Entry 1IRI (X-ray diffraction, 2.40 A resolution); this record covers chains A and B.

== Chain A (and B) ==
Protein: autocrine motility factor
From: Homo sapiens
Notes: EC 5.3.1.9; chain B of this document is another copy of the same molecule, construct and numbering; everything in this record applies to it too
UniProtKB: P06744 (G6PI_HUMAN); residues 1-558 here = UniProt positions 1-558
Amino-acid sequence (558 residues; each row starts with the number of its first residue):
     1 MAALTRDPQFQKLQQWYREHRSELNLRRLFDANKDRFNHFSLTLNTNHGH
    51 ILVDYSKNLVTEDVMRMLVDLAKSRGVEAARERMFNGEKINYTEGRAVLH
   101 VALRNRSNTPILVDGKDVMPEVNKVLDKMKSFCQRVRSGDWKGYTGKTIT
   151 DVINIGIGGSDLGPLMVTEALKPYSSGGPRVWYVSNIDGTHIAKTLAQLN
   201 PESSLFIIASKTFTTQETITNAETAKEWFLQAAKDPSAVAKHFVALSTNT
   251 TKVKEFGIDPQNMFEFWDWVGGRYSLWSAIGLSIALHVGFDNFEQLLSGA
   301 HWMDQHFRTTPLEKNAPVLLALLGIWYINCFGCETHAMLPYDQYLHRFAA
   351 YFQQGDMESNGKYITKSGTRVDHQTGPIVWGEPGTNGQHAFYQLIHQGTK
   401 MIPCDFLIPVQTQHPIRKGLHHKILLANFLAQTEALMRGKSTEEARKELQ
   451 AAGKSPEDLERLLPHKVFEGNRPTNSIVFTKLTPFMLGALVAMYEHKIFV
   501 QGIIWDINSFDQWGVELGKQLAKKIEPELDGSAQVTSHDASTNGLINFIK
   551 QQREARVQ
Not modelled in the structure: 558
UniProt features mapped onto this chain:
  - active site: Glu358 (Proton donor), His389, Lys519
  - binding site (D-glucose 6-phosphate): Gly159, Ser160, Ser210 to Thr215, Gln354, Glu358, His389, Lys519
  - modified residue: Ala2 (N-acetylalanine), Lys12 (N6-acetyllysine), Lys34 (N6-(2-hydroxyisobutyryl)lysine), Ser107 (Phosphoserine), Thr109 (Phosphothreonine), Lys142 (N6-acetyllysine), Ser185 (Phosphoserine), Thr250 (Phosphothreonine), Lys454 (N6-acetyllysine), Ser455 (Phosphoserine)
  - natural variant: Thr5 (T5I: In CNSHA4), His20 (H20P: In CNSHA4), Arg75 (R75G: In CNSHA4), Arg83 (R83W: In CNSHA4), Val101 (V101M: In CNSHA4), Gly159 (G159S: In CNSHA4), Ser160 (S160P: In CNSHA4; uncertain significance), Thr195 (T195I: In CNSHA4), Thr224 (T224M: In CNSHA4), Arg273 (R273H: In CNSHA4), Ser278 (S278L: In CNSHA4), Ala300 (A300P: In CNSHA4), 11 further natural variant entries in UniProt
  - mutagenesis: Ser185 (S185A: Retained full enzymatic activity; S185E: Decreased enzymatic activity)
Residues lining bound ligands: erythose-4-phosphate (E4P): Ile157, Gly158, Gly159, Ser160, Ala209, Ser210, Lys211, Thr212, Phe213, Thr215, Gly272, Gln354, Glu358

== Interface between chain A and chain B ==
Contacting residue pairs (303; chain A residue first):
  Phe30(A) - Asp539(B)
  Phe30(A) - Ala540(B)
  Phe30(A) - Ser541(B)
  Lys34(A) - Ala540(B)
  Phe37(A) - Ala540(B)
  Phe37(A) - Ser541(B)
  Phe37(A) - Gly544(B)
  His48(A) - Val557(B)
  His50(A) - Phe548(B)
  His50(A) - Gln552(B)
  Leu52(A) - Leu545(B)  hydrophobic
  Leu52(A) - Phe548(B)  hydrophobic
  Asp54(A) - Ser541(B)  hydrogen bond
  Asp54(A) - Leu545(B)
  Ser56(A) - Ser541(B)  hydrogen bond
  Lys57(A) - Ser541(B)
  Lys57(A) - Thr542(B)
  Thr93(A) - Leu462(B)
  Thr93(A) - His465(B)
  Ile157(A) - Thr385(B)
  Ile157(A) - His389(B)
  Gly158(A) - His389(B)
  Ser185(A) - Asn386(B)  hydrogen bond
  Asn186(A) - Gln343(B)  hydrogen bond
  Asn186(A) - Gly384(B)  hydrogen bond (side chain-backbone)
  Asn186(A) - Thr385(B)  hydrogen bond (side chain-backbone)
  Asn186(A) - Asn386(B)
  Ile187(A) - Thr385(B)
  Ile187(A) - His421(B)
  Ile187(A) - Ile424(B)  hydrophobic
  Ile187(A) - Leu425(B)  hydrophobic
  Asp188(A) - Asp342(B)
  Asp188(A) - Gln343(B)  hydrogen bond (side chain-backbone)
  Asp188(A) - Leu425(B)
  Gly189(A) - Ile416(B)
  Gly189(A) - His421(B)
  Thr190(A) - Gln343(B)
  Thr190(A) - Tyr344(B)
  Thr190(A) - His414(B)
  His191(A) - Gln343(B)  hydrogen bond
  Ile192(A) - Ile416(B)  hydrophobic
  Ile192(A) - His421(B)
  Lys194(A) - Tyr344(B)
  Thr215(A) - His389(B)
  Gln216(A) - Ile424(B)
  Glu217(A) - Thr385(B)  hydrogen bond
  Glu217(A) - His389(B)  salt bridge
  Thr220(A) - Arg417(B)
  Thr220(A) - Leu420(B)
  Thr220(A) - Ile424(B)
  Asn221(A) - His421(B)  hydrogen bond
  Thr224(A) - Arg417(B)  hydrogen bond
  Thr224(A) - His421(B)  hydrogen bond
  Glu227(A) - Arg417(B)  salt bridge
  Gly332(A) - Glu334(B)
  Cys333(A) - Glu334(B)
  Glu334(A) - Gly332(B)
  Glu334(A) - Cys333(B)
  Glu334(A) - Glu334(B)  hydrogen bond (backbone-side chain)
  Glu334(A) - Lys400(B)
  Thr335(A) - Thr335(B)
  Thr335(A) - Ile378(B)
  Asp342(A) - Asp188(B)
  Gln343(A) - Asn186(B)  hydrogen bond
  Gln343(A) - Asp188(B)  hydrogen bond (backbone-side chain)
  Gln343(A) - His191(B)
  Tyr344(A) - Thr190(B)
  Arg347(A) - Arg347(B)
  Arg347(A) - Glu382(B)  salt bridge
  Ala350(A) - Glu382(B)
  Gln353(A) - Trp380(B)
  Gln353(A) - Glu382(B)
  Gln353(A) - Phe391(B)
  Gln354(A) - His389(B)
  Gln354(A) - Ala390(B)
  Met357(A) - Trp380(B)  hydrophobic
  Met357(A) - Phe391(B)  hydrophobic
  Met357(A) - Leu394(B)
  Glu358(A) - His389(B)
  Glu358(A) - Ala390(B)
  Glu358(A) - Gln393(B)
  Gly361(A) - Gln393(B)  hydrogen bond (backbone-side chain)
  Gly361(A) - Leu394(B)
  Gly361(A) - Gln397(B)
  Gly361(A) - Gly398(B)
  Lys362(A) - Gln393(B)
  Lys362(A) - Gln397(B)
  Lys362(A) - Gly398(B)
  Lys362(A) - Thr399(B)
  Tyr363(A) - Gln397(B)  hydrogen bond (backbone-backbone)
  Tyr363(A) - Val467(B)  hydrogen bond (side chain-backbone)
  Tyr363(A) - Glu469(B)
  Ile364(A) - Pro464(B)
  Ile364(A) - His465(B)
  Thr365(A) - His465(B)
  Gly368(A) - Pro464(B)
  Arg370(A) - Glu469(B)  salt bridge
  Val371(A) - Thr399(B)
  His373(A) - Thr399(B)
  Gln374(A) - Thr399(B)  hydrogen bond
  Gln374(A) - Lys400(B)  hydrogen bond
  Thr375(A) - Thr399(B)  hydrogen bond (backbone-side chain)
  Thr375(A) - Lys400(B)  hydrogen bond (backbone-side chain)
  Gly376(A) - Leu394(B)
  Gly376(A) - Lys400(B)  hydrogen bond (backbone-side chain)
  Pro377(A) - Leu394(B)
  Pro377(A) - Lys400(B)
  Ile378(A) - Thr335(B)
  Ile378(A) - Trp380(B)
  Ile378(A) - Ile402(B)  hydrophobic
  Trp380(A) - Gln353(B)
  Trp380(A) - Met357(B)  hydrophobic
  Trp380(A) - Ile378(B)
  Glu382(A) - Arg347(B)  salt bridge
  Glu382(A) - Ala350(B)
  Glu382(A) - Gln353(B)
  Gly384(A) - Asn186(B)  hydrogen bond (backbone-side chain)
  Thr385(A) - Ile157(B)
  Thr385(A) - Asn186(B)  hydrogen bond (backbone-side chain)
  Thr385(A) - Ile187(B)
  Thr385(A) - Glu217(B)  hydrogen bond
  Asn386(A) - Ile157(B)
  Asn386(A) - Ser185(B)  hydrogen bond
  Asn386(A) - Asn186(B)  hydrogen bond
  Gln388(A) - Val515(B)
  His389(A) - Ile157(B)
  His389(A) - Gly158(B)
  His389(A) - Thr215(B)
  His389(A) - Glu217(B)  salt bridge
  His389(A) - Gln354(B)
  His389(A) - Glu358(B)
  Ala390(A) - Gln354(B)
  Ala390(A) - Glu358(B)
  Phe391(A) - Gln353(B)
  Phe391(A) - Met357(B)  hydrophobic
  Gln393(A) - Glu358(B)
  Gln393(A) - Gly361(B)
  Gln393(A) - Lys362(B)
  Gln393(A) - Gln512(B)
  Gln393(A) - Trp513(B)
  Gln393(A) - Gly514(B)
  Leu394(A) - Met357(B)
  Leu394(A) - Gly361(B)
  Leu394(A) - Gly376(B)
  Leu394(A) - Pro377(B)
  His396(A) - Gly514(B)
  Gln397(A) - Gly361(B)
  Gln397(A) - Lys362(B)  hydrogen bond (backbone-backbone)
  Gln397(A) - Tyr363(B)  hydrogen bond (backbone-backbone)
  Gln397(A) - Trp513(B)
  Gln397(A) - Gly514(B)
  Gly398(A) - Lys362(B)
  Thr399(A) - Lys362(B)
  Thr399(A) - Val371(B)
  Thr399(A) - His373(B)
  Thr399(A) - Gln374(B)  hydrogen bond
  Thr399(A) - Thr375(B)  hydrogen bond (side chain-backbone)
  Lys400(A) - Glu334(B)
  Lys400(A) - Gln374(B)  hydrogen bond
  Lys400(A) - Thr375(B)  hydrogen bond (side chain-backbone)
  Lys400(A) - Gly376(B)  hydrogen bond (side chain-backbone)
  Lys400(A) - Pro377(B)
  Ile402(A) - Ile378(B)  hydrophobic
  Val410(A) - Ile549(B)
  Val410(A) - Gln552(B)
  Val410(A) - Arg553(B)
  Gln411(A) - Gln552(B)  hydrogen bond (side chain-backbone)
  Gln411(A) - Arg553(B)  hydrogen bond (side chain-backbone)
  Gln411(A) - Ala555(B)  hydrogen bond (side chain-backbone)
  His414(A) - Thr190(B)
  Ile416(A) - Gly189(B)
  Ile416(A) - Ile192(B)  hydrophobic
  Arg417(A) - Thr220(B)
  Arg417(A) - Glu223(B)  salt bridge
  Arg417(A) - Thr224(B)  hydrogen bond
  Arg417(A) - Glu227(B)  salt bridge
  His421(A) - Ile187(B)  hydrogen bond (side chain-backbone)
  His421(A) - Gly189(B)
  His421(A) - Ile192(B)
  His421(A) - Thr220(B)
  His421(A) - Asn221(B)
  His421(A) - Thr224(B)  hydrogen bond
  Lys423(A) - Glu526(B)
  Lys423(A) - Leu529(B)
  Lys423(A) - Asp530(B)  salt bridge
  Ile424(A) - Ile187(B)  hydrophobic
  Ile424(A) - Gln216(B)
  Ile424(A) - Thr220(B)
  Leu425(A) - Ile187(B)  hydrophobic
  Leu425(A) - Asp188(B)
  Leu426(A) - Leu529(B)  hydrophobic
  Leu426(A) - Ile549(B)  hydrophobic
  Ala427(A) - Ala522(B)
  Ala427(A) - Glu526(B)
  Ala427(A) - Leu529(B)
  Asn428(A) - Ala522(B)
  Leu430(A) - Ile525(B)  hydrophobic
  Leu430(A) - Leu545(B)  hydrophobic
  Leu430(A) - Ile546(B)  hydrophobic
  Ala431(A) - Gly518(B)
  Ala431(A) - Leu521(B)
  Ala431(A) - Ala522(B)
  Gln432(A) - Gly518(B)
  Glu434(A) - Leu521(B)
  Glu434(A) - Ile525(B)
  Glu434(A) - His538(B)  salt bridge
  Glu434(A) - Asp539(B)
  Glu434(A) - Thr542(B)
  Ala435(A) - Leu517(B)  hydrophobic
  Ala435(A) - Leu521(B)
  Met437(A) - Asp539(B)
  Gly439(A) - Leu517(B)
  Lys440(A) - Leu517(B)
  Lys440(A) - Gln520(B)  hydrogen bond
  Glu448(A) - Gln520(B)  hydrogen bond
  Leu462(A) - Thr93(B)
  Pro464(A) - Ile364(B)
  Pro464(A) - Gly368(B)
  His465(A) - Thr93(B)
  His465(A) - Ile364(B)
  His465(A) - Thr365(B)
  His465(A) - Trp513(B)
  Lys466(A) - Trp513(B)
  Lys466(A) - Glu516(B)  salt bridge
  Val467(A) - Tyr363(B)  hydrogen bond (backbone-side chain)
  Phe468(A) - Trp513(B)
  Phe468(A) - Gly514(B)
  Phe468(A) - Leu517(B)  hydrophobic
  Glu469(A) - Tyr363(B)
  Glu469(A) - Arg370(B)  salt bridge
  Ser476(A) - Leu545(B)
  Val478(A) - Leu545(B)  hydrophobic
  Val478(A) - Phe548(B)
  Thr480(A) - Gln552(B)  hydrogen bond
  Gln512(A) - Gln393(B)
  Trp513(A) - Gln393(B)  hydrogen bond (backbone-side chain)
  Trp513(A) - Gln397(B)
  Trp513(A) - Leu462(B)  hydrophobic
  Trp513(A) - His465(B)
  Trp513(A) - Lys466(B)
  Trp513(A) - Phe468(B)
  Gly514(A) - Gln393(B)  hydrogen bond (backbone-side chain)
  Gly514(A) - His396(B)
  Gly514(A) - Gln397(B)
  Gly514(A) - Phe468(B)
  Val515(A) - Gln388(B)
  Glu516(A) - Lys466(B)  salt bridge
  Leu517(A) - Ala435(B)  hydrophobic
  Leu517(A) - Gly439(B)
  Gly518(A) - Ala431(B)
  Gly518(A) - Gln432(B)
  Gly518(A) - Ala435(B)
  Gln520(A) - Lys440(B)  hydrogen bond
  Gln520(A) - Glu448(B)  hydrogen bond
  Leu521(A) - Ala431(B)
  Leu521(A) - Glu434(B)
  Leu521(A) - Ala435(B)
  Ala522(A) - Ala427(B)
  Ala522(A) - Asn428(B)
  Ala522(A) - Ala431(B)
  Ile525(A) - Ala427(B)
  Ile525(A) - Leu430(B)  hydrophobic
  Ile525(A) - Ala431(B)  hydrophobic
  Ile525(A) - Glu434(B)
  Glu526(A) - Lys423(B)
  Glu526(A) - Ala427(B)
  Leu529(A) - Lys423(B)
  Leu529(A) - Ala427(B)
  Asp530(A) - Lys423(B)  salt bridge
  His538(A) - Glu434(B)  salt bridge
  Asp539(A) - Phe30(B)
  Asp539(A) - Glu434(B)
  Asp539(A) - Met437(B)
  Ala540(A) - Phe30(B)
  Ala540(A) - Lys34(B)
  Ala540(A) - Phe37(B)
  Ser541(A) - Phe30(B)
  Ser541(A) - Phe37(B)
  Ser541(A) - Asp54(B)  hydrogen bond
  Ser541(A) - Ser56(B)  hydrogen bond
  Ser541(A) - Lys57(B)  hydrogen bond
  Thr542(A) - Glu434(B)
  Gly544(A) - Phe37(B)
  Leu545(A) - Leu52(B)  hydrophobic
  Leu545(A) - Asp54(B)
  Leu545(A) - Lys57(B)
  Leu545(A) - Leu430(B)  hydrophobic
  Leu545(A) - Ser476(B)
  Leu545(A) - Val478(B)  hydrophobic
  Ile546(A) - Leu430(B)  hydrophobic
  Phe548(A) - His50(B)
  Phe548(A) - Leu52(B)  hydrophobic
  Phe548(A) - Val478(B)
  Ile549(A) - Val410(B)
  Ile549(A) - Leu426(B)  hydrophobic
  Gln552(A) - His50(B)
  Gln552(A) - Val410(B)
  Gln552(A) - Gln411(B)  hydrogen bond (backbone-side chain)
  Gln552(A) - Thr480(B)  hydrogen bond
  Arg553(A) - Val410(B)
  Arg553(A) - Gln411(B)
  Ala555(A) - Gln411(B)  hydrogen bond (backbone-side chain)
  Val557(A) - Lys481(B)
Interface residues without a listed pair, chain A (143 interface residues in all): Thr43, Ile51, Tyr92, Asp161, Ala193, Glu223, Pro383, Met401, Thr412, Leu420, Lys481, Thr483
Interface residues without a listed pair, chain B (145 interface residues in all): His48, Gly49, Ile51, Tyr92, Asp161, Ala193, Lys194, Tyr341, Met401, Thr412, Thr483, Asp511, Glu554

== Summary ==
Chain A and chain B form an interface of 143 and 145 residues respectively; the contacts include 55 hydrogen
bonds and 15 salt bridges. Polar pairs include Glu217(A)-His389(B), Glu227(A)-Arg417(B) and
Arg347(A)-Glu382(B). Chain A binds erythose-4-phosphate.
Both chains are autocrine motility factor (Homo sapiens). Entry 1IRI (Crystal structure of human autocrine
motility factor complexed with an inhibitor) was determined by X-ray diffraction, deposited together with
1JIQ.
